6C48 - chains A and C of the 3 polymer chains in the assembly; structure by X-ray diffraction, 2.32 A resolution.

[Chain A]
Name: Protein lin-9 homolog
Organism: Homo sapiens
UniProt: Q5TKA1 (LIN9_HUMAN), isoform Q5TKA1-2; residue numbers follow UniProt; this construct covers 349-466
Chain sequence (119 residues; row label = number of the first residue in the row):
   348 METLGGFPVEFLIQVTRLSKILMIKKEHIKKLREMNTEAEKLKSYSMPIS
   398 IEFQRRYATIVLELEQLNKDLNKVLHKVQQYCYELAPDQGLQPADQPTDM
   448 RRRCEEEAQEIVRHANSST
Disordered / not traced: 432-466
Construct notes: expression tag (348)
Reported in the primary citation:
  - contacts within the chain: Lys-372/Asn-415 (hydrogen bond)

[Chain C]
Name: Myb-related protein B
Organism: Homo sapiens
UniProt: P10244 (MYBB_HUMAN); numbering as in UniProt (aligned over 657-688)
Chain sequence (32 residues; each row starts with the number of its first residue):
   657 APMSSAWKTVACGGTRDQLFMQEKARQLLGRL
Disordered / not traced: 657-660
Modified positions: Mse-659 (selenomethionine); Mse-677 (selenomethionine; parent Met)

[Chain A / chain C interface]
Contacting residue pairs (22; chain A residue first):
  Lys-372(A) with Ala-667(C), hydrogen bond (side chain-backbone)
  Gln-401(A) with Leu-684(C)
  Tyr-404(A) with Mse-677(C), hydrophobic
  Ala-405(A) with Ala-681(C); Leu-684(C), hydrophobic; Leu-685(C), hydrophobic
  Val-408(A) with Mse-677(C); Gln-678(C); Ala-681(C), hydrophobic
  Leu-409(A) with Gln-678(C); Ala-681(C), hydrophobic; Arg-682(C); Leu-685(C), hydrophobic; Arg-687(C)
  Glu-412(A) with Gln-678(C); Arg-682(C), salt bridge
  Asn-415(A) with Cys-668(C); Gly-669(C); Gln-674(C)
  Leu-418(A) with Ala-667(C)
  Asn-419(A) with Cys-668(C)
  Leu-422(A) with Cys-668(C), hydrophobic
Interface residues without a listed pair, chain A (14 interface residues in all): Arg-402, Thr-406, Leu-411
Interface residues without a listed pair, chain C (12 interface residues in all): Trp-663
Interface features reported in the paper:
  - specific contacts: Lys-372(A)/Ala-667(C) (hydrogen bond), Tyr-404(A)/Mse-677(C), Ala-405(A)/Ala-681(C), Val-408(A)/Mse-677(C), Leu-409(A)/Ala-681(C), Glu-412(A)/Arg-682(C) (salt bridge), Asn-415(A)/Gln-674(C)
  - interface residues, chain A: Leu-418(A), Asn-419(A), Leu-422(A)
  - hot spots on chain A (mutagenesis) - V408A/L409A: decreased binding to Myb-related protein B (chain C)
  - interface residues, chain C: Cys-668(C)

[Summary]
Chain A and chain C form an interface of 14 and 12 residues respectively, with 1 hydrogen bond and 1 salt
bridge. Polar pairs include Glu-412(A)/Arg-682(C) and Lys-372(A)/Ala-667(C). The authors report a hydrogen
bond between Lys-372(A) and Ala-667(C); contacts between Tyr-404(A) and Mse-677(C), Ala-405(A) and Ala-681(C)
and Val-408(A) and Mse-677(C) among others; a salt bridge between Glu-412(A) and Arg-682(C). From the paper:
V408A/L409A of chain A reduce binding to Myb-related protein B (chain C); interface residues Leu-418(A),
Asn-419(A) and Cys-668(C) among others.
Here chain A is Protein lin-9 homolog and chain C is Myb-related protein B, both from Homo sapiens. Entry 6C48
(Crystal structure of B-Myb-LIN9-LIN52 complex) was determined by X-ray diffraction.
